PDB entry 4EI5 | X-ray diffraction, 3.10 A resolution | chains A and C of the 4 polymer chains in the assembly

# Chain A
Molecule: Antigen-presenting glycoprotein CD1d1
Source organism: Mus musculus
UniProt: P11609 (CD1D1_MOUSE); residues 1-279 here correspond to UniProt positions 19-297 (UniProt number = residue number + 18)
Amino-acid sequence (302 residues; row label = number of the first residue in the row):
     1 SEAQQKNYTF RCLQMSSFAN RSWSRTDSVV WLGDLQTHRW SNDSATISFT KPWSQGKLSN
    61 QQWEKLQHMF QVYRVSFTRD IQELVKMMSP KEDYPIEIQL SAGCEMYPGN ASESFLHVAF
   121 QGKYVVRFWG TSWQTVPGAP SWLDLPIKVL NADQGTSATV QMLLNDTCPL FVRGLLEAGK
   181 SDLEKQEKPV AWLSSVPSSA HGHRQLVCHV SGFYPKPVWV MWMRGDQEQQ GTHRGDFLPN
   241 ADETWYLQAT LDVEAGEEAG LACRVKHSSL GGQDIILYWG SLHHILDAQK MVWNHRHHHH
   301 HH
Not modelled in the structure: 1-6, 302
Differences from the reference sequence: expression tag (280-302)
Curated features (UniProtKB/Swiss-Prot):
  - binding site (a D-galactosylceramide): D80, D153 to T156
  - glycosylation (N-linked (GlcNAc...) asparagine): N7, N20, N42, N110, N165
Cystine bridges: C104-C168, C208-C263
Glycans and other covalent adducts: N-acetylglucosamine (NAG) linked to N20, N42, N165

# Chain C
Molecule: Valpha1 XV19 Type II Natural Killer T cell receptor (mouse variable domain, human constant domain)
Source organism: Mus musculus, Homo sapiens
Notes: fragment: extracellular domain ()
Amino-acid sequence (208 residues; each row starts with the number of its first residue; numbering starts at 0):
     0 MQQKVQQSPE SLSVPEGGMA SLNCTSSDRN FQYFWWYRQH SGEGPKALMS IFSDGDKKEG
    60 RFTAHLNKAS LHVSLHIRDS QPSDSALYFC AASEQNNYAQ GLTFGLGTRV SVFPYIQNPD
   120 PAVYQLRDSK SSDKSVCLFT DFDSQTNVSQ SKDSDVYITD KCVLDMRSMD FKSNSAVAWS
   180 NKSDFACANA FNNSIIPEDT FFPSPESS
Not modelled in the structure: 0-1, 203-207
Cystine bridges: C23-C89, C136-C186

# Chain A / chain C interface
Contacting residue pairs (15):
  K65(A) with N96(C), hydrogen bond; A98(C), hydrogen bond (side chain-backbone)
  L66(A) with Y97(C), hydrophobic
  A158(A) with F51(C), hydrophobic
  Q161(A) with S52(C), hydrogen bond
  M162(A) with Y32(C); F51(C), hydrophobic; Y97(C)
  L163(A) with Y97(C), hydrogen bond (backbone-side chain)
  D166(A) with Y32(C), hydrogen bond; Q94(C); N95(C)
  T167(A) with N95(C), hydrogen bond; Y97(C), hydrogen bond
  L170(A) with N95(C)
Also at the interface, not in a pair above, chain A (13 interface residues in all): M69, T131, Q154, T159
Also at the interface, not in a pair above, chain C (9 interface residues in all): K56

# Summary
13 residues of chain A face 9 of chain C across their interface, with 7 hydrogen bonds. Polar contacts include
K65(A)-N96(C), K65(A)-A98(C) and Q161(A)-S52(C). UniProt lists 5 D-galactosylceramide-binding residues on
chain A.
Chain A is Antigen-presenting glycoprotein CD1d1 (Mus musculus) and chain C is Valpha1 XV19 Type II Natural
Killer T cell receptor (mouse variable domain, human constant domain) (Mus musculus, Homo sapiens); the
structure, Crystal Structure of XV19 TCR in complex with CD1d-sulfatide C24:1, was determined by X-ray
diffraction (same publication as 4EI6).
